PDB entry 5AWW | X-ray diffraction, 2.72 A resolution | chains Y and G of the 3 polymer chains in the assembly

Chain Y:
Molecule: Protein translocase subunit SecY
Source organism: Thermus thermophilus (strain HB8 / ATCC 27634 / DSM 579)
UniProtKB: Q5SHQ8 (SECY_THET8); numbering as in UniProt (aligned over 1-438)
Amino-acid sequence (444 residues; each row starts with the number of its first residue):
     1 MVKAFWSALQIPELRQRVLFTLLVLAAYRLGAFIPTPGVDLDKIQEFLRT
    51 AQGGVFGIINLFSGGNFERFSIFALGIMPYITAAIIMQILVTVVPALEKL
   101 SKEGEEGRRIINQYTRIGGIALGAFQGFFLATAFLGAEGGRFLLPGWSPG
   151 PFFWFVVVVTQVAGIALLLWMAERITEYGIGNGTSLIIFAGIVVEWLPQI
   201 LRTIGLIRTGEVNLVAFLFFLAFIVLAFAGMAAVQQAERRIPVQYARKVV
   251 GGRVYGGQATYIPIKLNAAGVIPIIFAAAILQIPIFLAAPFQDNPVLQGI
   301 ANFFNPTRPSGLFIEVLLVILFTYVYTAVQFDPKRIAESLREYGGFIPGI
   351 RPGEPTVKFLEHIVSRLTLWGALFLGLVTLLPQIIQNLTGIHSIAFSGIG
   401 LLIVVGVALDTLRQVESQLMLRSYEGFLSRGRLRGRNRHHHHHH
Not modelled in the structure: 425-444
Sequence notes: engineered mutation Val2 (Leu in Q5SHQ8), Gly252 (Arg in Q5SHQ8); expression tag (439-444)
From the paper describing this entry:
  - conformationally variable residues (helix shift): Thr92, Val329

Chain G:
Molecule: Putative preprotein translocase, SecG subunit
Source organism: Thermus thermophilus (strain HB8 / ATCC 27634 / DSM 579)
UniProtKB: Q5SHE6 (Q5SHE6_THET8); residues 1-75 here correspond to UniProt positions 43-117 (UniProt number = residue number + 42)
Amino-acid sequence (75 residues; row label = number of the first residue in the row):
     1 MDLLYTLVILFYLGVAGLLVYLVLVQEPKQGAGDLMGGSADLFSARGVTG
    51 GLYRLTVILGVVFAALALVIGLWPR

Chain Y / chain G interface:
Contacting residue pairs (62):
  Leu14(Y) with Ala40(G)
  Gln16(Y) with Phe43(G)
  Arg17(Y) with Ser39(G); Ala40(G); Leu42(G), hydrogen bond (side chain-backbone)
  Phe20(Y) with Tyr53(G)
  Ile34(Y) with Ala64(G), hydrophobic; Leu68(G), hydrophobic
  Pro37(Y) with Ala67(G); Ile70(G), hydrophobic
  Ile72(Y) with Phe63(G), hydrophobic
  Arg108(Y) with Gly31(G); Ala32(G)
  Arg109(Y) with Glu27(G), salt bridge
  Asn112(Y) with Gln30(G)
  Gln113(Y) with Leu24(G), hydrogen bond (side chain-backbone); Glu27(G), hydrogen bond
  Arg116(Y) with Val23(G), hydrogen bond (side chain-backbone); Leu24(G), hydrogen bond (side chain-backbone); Gln26(G), hydrogen bond (side chain-backbone); Pro28(G)
  Ile117(Y) with Leu24(G), hydrophobic
  Ile120(Y) with Val20(G), hydrophobic; Leu24(G), hydrophobic
  Pro145(Y) with Arg75(G), hydrogen bond (backbone-side chain)
  Gly146(Y) with Arg75(G)
  Trp147(Y) with Tyr5(G)
  Phe152(Y) with Tyr5(G); Ile9(G), hydrophobic
  Phe155(Y) with Ile9(G), hydrophobic; Leu13(G), hydrophobic
  Val159(Y) with Tyr12(G), hydrophobic; Leu13(G), hydrophobic; Ala16(G), hydrophobic
  Thr160(Y) with Tyr12(G), hydrogen bond; Phe63(G)
  Val162(Y) with Val20(G), hydrophobic
  Ala163(Y) with Ala16(G), hydrophobic; Leu19(G); Phe63(G), hydrophobic
  Ala166(Y) with Val23(G)
  Leu167(Y) with Gly60(G)
  Trp170(Y) with Val23(G), hydrophobic; Gln26(G), hydrogen bond; Tyr53(G), hydrophobic; Thr56(G); Val57(G), hydrophobic
  Glu173(Y) with Pro28(G)
  Arg174(Y) with Gln26(G)
  Thr176(Y) with Met36(G); Gly37(G)
  Tyr178(Y) with Ala45(G), hydrophobic
  Gly181(Y) with Gly37(G)
  Asn182(Y) with Leu35(G); Met36(G)
  Ile272(Y) with Asp34(G)
  Gln414(Y) with Met36(G), hydrogen bond
  Gln418(Y) with Gly38(G), hydrogen bond (side chain-backbone); Ser39(G); Ala40(G), hydrogen bond (side chain-backbone); Asp41(G)
  Arg422(Y) with Asp41(G), hydrogen bond (side chain-backbone)
Interface residues without a listed pair, chain Y (41 interface residues in all): Pro35, Val156, Gly164, Gly179, Thr184
Interface residues without a listed pair, chain G (39 interface residues in all): Arg46, Val48, Gly71
The authors on this interface:
  - residue pairs: Ile272(Y)-Leu35(G)

Summary:
41 residues of chain Y and 39 residues of chain G are in contact; the contacts include 13 hydrogen bonds and 1
salt bridge. Polar contacts include Arg109(Y)-Glu27(G), Arg17(Y)-Leu42(G) and Gln113(Y)-Leu24(G). The paper
describes a contact between Ile272(Y) and Leu35(G). The paper reports conformational variability at Thr92(Y)
and Val329(Y).
Here chain Y is Protein translocase subunit SecY and chain G is Putative preprotein translocase, SecG subunit,
both from Thermus thermophilus (strain HB8 / ATCC 27634 / DSM 579). Entry 5AWW (Precise Resting State of
Thermus thermophilus SecYEG) was determined by X-ray diffraction (same publication as 5CH4).
